PDB entry 3P57 | X-ray diffraction, 2.19 A resolution | chains D and P of the 13 polymer chains in the assembly

[Chain D]
Name: Myocyte-specific enhancer factor 2A
From: Homo sapiens
Notes: fragment: N terminal domain
Reference sequence: Q02078 (MEF2A_HUMAN); residues 2-91 here = UniProt positions 2-91
Sequence (90 residues; numbered 2 to 91; the number before each row is that of its first residue):
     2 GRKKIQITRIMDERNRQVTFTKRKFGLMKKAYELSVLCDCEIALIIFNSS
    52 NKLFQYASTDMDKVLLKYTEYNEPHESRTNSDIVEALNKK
Swiss-Prot annotation at these positions:
  - DNA-binding region: A58 to E86 (Mef2-type)
  - modified residue: S59 (Phosphoserine)

[Chain P]
Name: Histone acetyltransferase p300
From: Homo sapiens
Notes: EC 2.3.1.48
Reference sequence: Q09472 (EP300_HUMAN); residues 4-113 here correspond to UniProt positions 1726-1835 (UniProt number = residue number + 1722)
Sequence (112 residues; numbered 2 to 113; the number before each row is that of its first residue):
     2 HMSPGDSRRLSIQRCIQSLVHACQCRNANCSLPSCQKMKRVVQHTKGCKR
    52 KTNGGCPICKQLIALCCYHAKHCQENKCPVPFCLNIKQKLRQQQLQHRLQ
   102 QAQMLRRRMASM
Not modelled in the structure: 50-56
Sequence notes: expression tag (2-3)
Ion coordination: Zn2+ site 1: H22, C26, C31, C36; Zn2+ site 2: H45, C49, C57, C60; Zn2+ site 3: H70, C74, C79, C84
Swiss-Prot annotation at these positions:
  - zinc finger: G6 to I87 (TAZ-type 2)
  - modified residue: S4 (Phosphoserine)
What the authors report for this chain:
  - mutagenesis - Q93A, Q93Y: unchanged binding to Myocyte-specific enhancer factor 2A (chain D)
  - mutagenesis - R9A/Y69A, Q18Y: increased binding to Myocyte-specific enhancer factor 2A (chain D)
  - mutagenesis - L11A/R15A/Q18A, L11R/R15A, L96A/L100A: decreased binding to Myocyte-specific enhancer factor 2A (chain D)

[Interface between chain D and chain P]
Contacting residue pairs (9):
  D63(D) - M3(P)
  D63(D) - L11(P)
  D63(D) - R15(P)  salt bridge
  K64(D) - H2(P)
  K64(D) - M3(P)
  L67(D) - D7(P)
  L67(D) - R10(P)
  T70(D) - Q14(P)
  E71(D) - R10(P)  salt bridge
Also at the interface, not in a pair above, chain D (6 interface residues in all): L66
Also at the interface, not in a pair above, chain P (8 interface residues in all): Q18
From the paper, about this interface:
  - pairs named by the authors: L67(D)-L11(P) (hydrophobic contact), R10(P)-E71(D) (salt bridge), R15(P)-D63(D) (salt bridge)
  - interface residues, chain D: K64(D)

[In short]
6 residues of chain D and 8 residues of chain P are in contact, with 2 salt bridges. Polar pairs include
D63(D)-R15(P) and E71(D)-R10(P). The authors report a hydrophobic contact between L67(D) and L11(P); salt
bridges between R10(P) and E71(D) and R15(P) and D63(D). The paper reports that L11A/R15A/Q18A, L11R/R15A and
L96A/L100A of chain P reduce binding to Myocyte-specific enhancer factor 2A (chain D); the interface residue
K64(D); 7 substitutions were tested in all.
Here chain D is Myocyte-specific enhancer factor 2A and chain P is Histone acetyltransferase p300, both from
Homo sapiens. Entry 3P57 (Crystal structure of the p300 TAZ2 domain bound to MEF2 on DNA) was determined by
X-ray diffraction.
